8XX3 - chains E and D of the 7 polymer chains in the assembly; structure by electron microscopy, 3.38 A resolution.

Chain E (and D):
Protein: C-X-C motif chemokine 3
Organism: Homo sapiens
Notes: chain D of this document is another copy of the same molecule, construct and numbering; everything in this record applies to it too
UniProt: P19876 (CXCL3_HUMAN); residues 1-73 here correspond to UniProt positions 35-107 (UniProt number = residue number + 34)
Amino-acid sequence (73 residues; row label = number of the first residue in the row):
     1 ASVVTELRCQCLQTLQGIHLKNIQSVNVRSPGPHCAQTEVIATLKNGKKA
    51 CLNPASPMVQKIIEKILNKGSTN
Not modelled in the structure: 1-16, 70-73 (chain D: 68-73)

How chain E and chain D interact:
Residue-residue contacts (18):
  Gln24(E) with Ser30(D), hydrogen bond (backbone-side chain); His34(D)
  Ser25(E) with Val28(D)
  Val26(E) with Asn27(D); Val28(D), hydrogen bond (backbone-backbone)
  Asn27(E) with Val26(D); Asn27(D)
  Val28(E) with Ser25(D); Val26(D), hydrogen bond (backbone-backbone); Ile66(D), hydrophobic; Leu67(D), hydrophobic
  Ser30(E) with Gln24(D), hydrogen bond (side chain-backbone); Ile66(D)
  Ile63(E) with Leu67(D), hydrophobic
  Ile66(E) with Ser30(D); Thr38(D)
  Leu67(E) with Val28(D), hydrophobic; Ile63(D), hydrophobic
Also at the interface, not in a pair above, chain E (13 interface residues in all): Arg29, Thr38, Val40, Lys69
Also at the interface, not in a pair above, chain D (15 interface residues in all): Arg29, Pro31, Val40, Gln60

In short:
13 residues of chain E and 15 residues of chain D are in contact; the contacts include 4 hydrogen bonds. Polar
pairs include Gln24(E)-Ser30(D) and Val26(E)-Val28(D).
Chain E and chain D are both C-X-C motif chemokine 3 (Homo sapiens); the structure, Structure of CXCR2 bound
to CXCL3 (CXCR2-CXCL3-Go Full map), was determined by electron microscopy together with 8XVU, 8XWA, 8XWF,
8XWM, 8XWN, 8XWS and 6 further entries from the same study.
